8XTW - chain A; structure by electron microscopy, 3.30 A resolution.

# Chain A
Molecule: Vesicular acetylcholine transporter, Green fluorescent protein, antibody
Organism: Homo sapiens
UniProt: chimeric construct of Q16572, P42212: residues -227 to -202 from Q16572 (VACHT_HUMAN) positions 1-26 (UniProt number = residue number + 228); residues -201 to 26 from P42212 positions 2-229 (UniProt number = residue number + 203); residues 27-476 from Q16572 (VACHT_HUMAN) positions 27-476 (same numbers)
Sequence (851 residues; each row starts with the number of its first residue; numbers below 1 keep their minus sign (Met-227 is residue -227)):
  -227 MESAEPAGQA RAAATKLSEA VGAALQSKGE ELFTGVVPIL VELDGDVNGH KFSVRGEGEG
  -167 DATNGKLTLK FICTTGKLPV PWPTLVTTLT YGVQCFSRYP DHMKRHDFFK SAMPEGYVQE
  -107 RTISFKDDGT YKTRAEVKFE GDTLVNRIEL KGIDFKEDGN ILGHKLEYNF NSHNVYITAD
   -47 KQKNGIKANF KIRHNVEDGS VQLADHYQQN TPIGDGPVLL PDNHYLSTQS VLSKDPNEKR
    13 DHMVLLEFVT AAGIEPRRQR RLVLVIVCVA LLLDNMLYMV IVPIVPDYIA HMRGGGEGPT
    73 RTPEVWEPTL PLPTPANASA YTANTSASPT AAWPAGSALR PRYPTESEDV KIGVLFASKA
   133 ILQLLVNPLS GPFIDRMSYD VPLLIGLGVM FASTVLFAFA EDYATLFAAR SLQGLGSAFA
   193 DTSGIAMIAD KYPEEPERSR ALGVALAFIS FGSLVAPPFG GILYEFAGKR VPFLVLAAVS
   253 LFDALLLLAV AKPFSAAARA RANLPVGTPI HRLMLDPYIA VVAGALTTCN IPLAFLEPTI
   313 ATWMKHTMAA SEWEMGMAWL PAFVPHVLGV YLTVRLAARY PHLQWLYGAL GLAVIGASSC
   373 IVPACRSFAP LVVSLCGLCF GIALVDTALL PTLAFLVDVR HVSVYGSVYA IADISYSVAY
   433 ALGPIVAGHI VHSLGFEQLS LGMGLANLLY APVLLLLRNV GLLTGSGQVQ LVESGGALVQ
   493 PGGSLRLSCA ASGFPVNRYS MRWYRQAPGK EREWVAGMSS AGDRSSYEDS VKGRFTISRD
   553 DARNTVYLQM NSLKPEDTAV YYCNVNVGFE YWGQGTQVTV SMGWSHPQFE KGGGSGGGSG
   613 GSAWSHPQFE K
Disordered / not traced: -227 to 29, 63-119, 269-276, 477-623
Differences from the reference sequence: engineered mutation Arg-173 (Ser30 in P42212), Asn-164 (Tyr39 in P42212), Leu-139 (Phe64 in P42212), Thr-138 (Ser65 in P42212), Arg-123 (Gln80 in P42212), Ser-104 (Phe99 in P42212), Thr-98 (Asn105 in P42212), Phe-58 (Tyr145 in P42212), Thr-50 (Met153 in P42212), Ala-40 (Val163 in P42212), Val-32 (Ile171 in P42212), Val3 (Ala206 in P42212)
UniProt features mapped onto this chain:
  - modified residue: Tyr-137 (Z: -2,3-didehydrotyrosine)
  - site (Important for transporter activity): Asp193, Asp398
  - glycosylation (N-linked (GlcNAc...) asparagine): Asn89, Asn96
Small-molecule neighbours: acetylcholine (ACH): Ile221, Ser222, Ser225, Leu226, Asn302, Leu305, His338, Cys391, Asp398, Tyr432

# Summary
Bound to chain A: acetylcholine.
Chain A is Vesicular acetylcholine transporter, Green fluorescent protein, antibody (Homo sapiens); the
structure, Structure of human VAChT in complex with acetylcholine, was determined by electron microscopy
together with 8XTX and 8XTY from the same study.
